1WS7 - chains B and C of the 4 polymer chains in the assembly; structure by X-ray diffraction, 1.90 A resolution.

== Chain B (and C) ==
Molecule: Mavicyanin
Organism: Cucurbita pepo
Notes: chain C of this document is another copy of the same molecule, construct and numbering; everything in this record applies to it too
UniProt: P80728 (MAVI_CUCPE); residues 2-109 here correspond to UniProt positions 1-108 (UniProt number = residue number - 1)
Amino-acid sequence (109 residues; row label = number of the first residue in the row):
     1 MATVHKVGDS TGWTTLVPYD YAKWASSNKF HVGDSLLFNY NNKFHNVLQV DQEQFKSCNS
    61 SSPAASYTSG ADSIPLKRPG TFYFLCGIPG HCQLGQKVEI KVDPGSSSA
Unresolved in the structure: 104-109
Construct notes: initiating methionine (1)
Disulfides: Cys58-Cys92
Ion coordination: Cu+: His45, Cys86, His91, Gln96

== Interface between chain B and chain C ==
Pairs across the interface (7):
  Asn41(B) - Asn42(C)
  Asn42(B) - Asn41(C)
  Asn42(B) - Asn42(C)
  Asn42(B) - Lys43(C)
  Lys43(B) - Asn42(C)  hydrogen bond (side chain-backbone)
  Lys43(B) - Thr68(C)
  Thr68(B) - Lys43(C)

== Overview ==
Chain B and chain C each contribute 4 residues to their interface, with 1 hydrogen bond. The hydrogen-bonded
pair is Lys43(B)-Asn42(C). His45(B), Cys86(B), His91(B) and Gln96(B) coordinate Cu+.
Chain B and chain C are both Mavicyanin (Cucurbita pepo); the structure, Crystal Structure of Mavicyanin from
Cucurbita pepo medullosa (Zucchini), was determined by X-ray diffraction together with 1WS8 from the same
study.
